PDB entry 9LWF | electron microscopy, 3.41 A resolution | chains F and L of the 20 polymer chains in the assembly

# Chain F
Molecule: Isoform B of Nucleoporin SEH1
Source organism: Homo sapiens
UniProt: Q96EE3 (SEH1_HUMAN), isoform Q96EE3-1; residue numbers follow UniProt; this construct covers 1-421
Chain sequence (421 residues; numbered 1 to 421; the number before each row is that of its first residue):
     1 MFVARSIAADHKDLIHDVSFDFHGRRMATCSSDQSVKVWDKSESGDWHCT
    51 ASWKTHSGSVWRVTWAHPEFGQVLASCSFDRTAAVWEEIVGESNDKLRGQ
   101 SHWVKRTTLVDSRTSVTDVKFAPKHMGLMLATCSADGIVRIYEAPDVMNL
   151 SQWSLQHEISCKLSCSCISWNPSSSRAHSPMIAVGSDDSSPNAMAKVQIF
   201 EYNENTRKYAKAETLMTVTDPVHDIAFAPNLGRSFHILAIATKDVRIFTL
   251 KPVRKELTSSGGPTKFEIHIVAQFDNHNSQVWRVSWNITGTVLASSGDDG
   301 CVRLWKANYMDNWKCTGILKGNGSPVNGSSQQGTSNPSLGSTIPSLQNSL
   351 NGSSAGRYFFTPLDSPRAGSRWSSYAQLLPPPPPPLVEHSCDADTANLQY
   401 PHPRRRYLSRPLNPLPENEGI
Unresolved in the structure: 91-100, 255-261, 320-421
Curated features (UniProtKB/Swiss-Prot):
  - modified residue (Phosphoserine): S179, S190
  - cross-link: K12 (Glycyl lysine isopeptide (Lys-Gly) (interchain with G-Cter in SUMO2))

# Chain L
Molecule: GATOR2 complex protein MIOS
Source organism: Homo sapiens
UniProt: Q9NXC5 (MIOS_HUMAN); residue numbers follow UniProt; this construct covers 1-875
Chain sequence (875 residues; numbered 1 to 875; the number before each row is that of its first residue):
     1 MSGTKPDILWAPHHVDRFVVCDSELSLYHVESTVNSELKAGSLRLSEDSA
    51 ATLLSINSDTPYMKCVAWYLNYDPECLLAVGQANGRVVLTSLGQDHNSKF
   101 KDLIGKEFVPKHARQCNTLAWNPLDSNWLAAGLDKHRADFSVLIWDICSK
   151 YTPDIVPMEKVKLSAGETETTLLVTKPLYELGQNDACLSLCWLPRDQKLL
   201 LAGMHRNLAIFDLRNTSQKMFVNTKAVQGVTVDPYFHDRVASFYEGQVAI
   251 WDLRKFEKPVLTLTEQPKPLTKVAWCPTRTGLLATLTRDSNIIRLYDMQH
   301 TPTPIGDETEPTIIERSVQPCDNYIASFAWHPTSQNRMIVVTPNRTMSDF
   351 TVFERISLAWSPITSLMWACGRHLYECTEEENDNSLEKDIATKMRLRALS
   401 RYGLDTEQVWRNHILAGNEDPQLKSLWYTLHFMKQYTEDMDQKSPGNKGS
   451 LVYAGIKSIVKSSLGMVESSRHNWSGLDKQSDIQNLNEERILALQLCGWI
   501 KKGTDVDVGPFLNSLVQEGEWERAAAVALFNLDIRRAIQILNEGASSEKG
   551 DLNLNVVAMALSGYTDEKNSLWREMCSTLRLQLNNPYLCVMFAFLTSETG
   601 SYDGVLYENKVAVRDRVAFACKFLSDTQLNRYIEKLTNEMKEAGNLEGIL
   651 LTGLTKDGVDLMESYVDRTGDVQTASYCMLQGSPLDVLKDERVQYWIENY
   701 RNLLDAWRFWHKRAEFDIHRSKLDPSSKPLAQVFVSCNFCGKSISYSCSA
   751 VPHQGRGFSQYGVSGSPTKSKVTSCPGCRKPLPRCALCLINMGTPVSSCP
   801 GGTKSDEKVDLSKDKKLAQFNNWFTWCHNCRHGGHAGHMLSWFRDHAECP
   851 VSACTCKCMQLDTTGNLVPAETVQP
Unresolved in the structure: 1-4, 150-172, 236, 300-311, 380-387, 440-449, 464-484, 549-551, 741-774, 797-816, 864-875
Metal / ion sites: Zn2+ site 1 near C740 (its only coordinating residue here); Zn2+ site 2: C827, C830, C856; Zn2+ site 3: H832, C849, C854; Zn2+ site 4 near H838 (its only coordinating residue here)
Curated features (UniProtKB/Swiss-Prot):
  - zinc finger: V735 to P781 (C4-type), L782 to T863 (RING-type)
  - binding site (Zn(2+)): C737, C740, C775, C778, C788, C827, C830, H832, H835, H838, C849, C854, C858
  - modified residue (Phosphoserine): S759, S766
  - mutagenesis: A560 (A560E: Impaired assembly of the GATOR2 complex), C785 to C788 (Impaired amino-acid-mediated mTORC1 activation)

# Interface between chain F and chain L
Residue-residue contacts (49; chain F residue first):
  M1(F) with E379(L)
  F2(F) with T378(L)
  V3(F) with C377(L); T378(L), hydrogen bond (backbone-backbone)
  R5(F) with Y375(L); E376(L), hydrogen bond (backbone-backbone)
  S6(F) with L374(L); Y375(L)
  I7(F) with L374(L), hydrogen bond (backbone-backbone); Y375(L)
  A9(F) with L374(L), hydrophobic
  L14(F) with G371(L)
  I15(F) with A369(L), hydrophobic; G371(L), hydrogen bond (backbone-backbone)
  V18(F) with A369(L), hydrophobic
  F20(F) with A359(L), hydrophobic; W360(L); M367(L), hydrophobic
  F22(F) with P362(L); A706(L), hydrophobic
  F79(F) with T312(L)
  S174(F) with Y695(L), hydrogen bond (backbone-side chain)
  S175(F) with Y695(L)
  N230(F) with Y695(L), hydrogen bond
  G232(F) with Y695(L)
  S234(F) with D667(L)
  F235(F) with D667(L)
  W282(F) with E354(L); R355(L)
  R283(F) with I356(L), hydrogen bond (side chain-backbone); S357(L); L358(L)
  S285(F) with L358(L); W360(L)
  W286(F) with W360(L)
  N287(F) with W360(L); T364(L)
  I288(F) with P362(L), hydrophobic
  T289(F) with A391(L)
  T291(F) with I390(L)
  V292(F) with W360(L), hydrophobic
  A294(F) with L358(L); W360(L); L366(L), hydrophobic
  G297(F) with R355(L), hydrogen bond (backbone-backbone)
  D298(F) with E354(L); R355(L)
  V302(F) with W368(L), hydrophobic
  L319(F) with W368(L)
Interface residues without a listed pair, chain F (46 interface residues in all): A4, H11, D13, D17, H23, G24, W61, S173, L231, R233, V284, S296, L304
Interface residues without a listed pair, chain L (36 interface residues in all): I314, S361, R372, D389, V666, W696, N699, L703, D705, W710

# In short
Chain F and chain L form an interface of 46 and 36 residues respectively; the contacts include 8 hydrogen
bonds. Polar contacts include S174(F)-Y695(L), N230(F)-Y695(L) and R283(F)-I356(L). UniProt lists 13
Zn2+-binding residues and 5 mutagenesis sites on chain L.
Chain F is Isoform B of Nucleoporin SEH1 and chain L is GATOR2 complex protein MIOS, both from Homo sapiens;
the structure, Cryo-EM structure of dual sensor bound GATOR2 complex, was determined by electron microscopy,
deposited together with 9LVJ and 9LVK.
